Entry 8FRS (electron microscopy, 3.96 A resolution); this record covers chains G and I of the 14 polymer chains in the assembly.

[Chain G (and I)]
Name: Major structural protein
From: Pseudomonas phage vB_PaeM_E217
Notes: chain I of this document is another copy of the same molecule, construct and numbering; everything in this record applies to it too
UniProt: A0A2K8HL59 (A0A2K8HL59_9CAUD); residue numbers follow UniProt; this construct covers 66-382
Chain sequence (317 residues; row label = number of the first residue in the row):
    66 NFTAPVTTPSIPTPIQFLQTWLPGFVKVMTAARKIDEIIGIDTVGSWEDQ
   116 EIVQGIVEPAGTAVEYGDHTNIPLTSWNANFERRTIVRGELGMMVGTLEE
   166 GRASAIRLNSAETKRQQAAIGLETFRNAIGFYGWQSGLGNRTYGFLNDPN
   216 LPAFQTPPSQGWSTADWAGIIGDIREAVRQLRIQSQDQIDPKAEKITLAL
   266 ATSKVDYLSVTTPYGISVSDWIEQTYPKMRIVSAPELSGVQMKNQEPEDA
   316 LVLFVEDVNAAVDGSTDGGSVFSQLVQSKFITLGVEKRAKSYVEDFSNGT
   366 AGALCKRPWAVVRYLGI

[Chain G / chain I interface]
Residue-residue contacts (103; chain G residue first):
  Ile80(G) - Glu116(I)
  Ile80(G) - Arg148(I)
  Leu83(G) - Glu113(I)
  Leu83(G) - Asp114(I)
  Leu83(G) - Gln115(I)  hydrogen bond (backbone-backbone)
  Leu83(G) - Glu116(I)  hydrogen bond (backbone-backbone)
  Gln84(G) - Glu116(I)  hydrogen bond
  Gln84(G) - Arg148(I)
  Thr85(G) - Gly110(I)
  Thr85(G) - Glu116(I)
  Thr85(G) - Ile117(I)
  Thr85(G) - Val118(I)  hydrogen bond (backbone-backbone)
  Trp86(G) - Val118(I)  hydrophobic
  Trp86(G) - Phe146(I)  hydrophobic
  Leu87(G) - Val109(I)  hydrophobic
  Leu87(G) - Ile117(I)  hydrophobic
  Leu87(G) - Val118(I)  hydrogen bond (backbone-backbone)
  Leu87(G) - Gln119(I)
  Gly89(G) - Gln119(I)  hydrogen bond (backbone-side chain)
  Gly89(G) - Thr331(I)
  Phe90(G) - Gln119(I)
  Phe90(G) - Gly120(I)
  Phe90(G) - Val122(I)  hydrophobic
  Phe90(G) - Ser330(I)
  Phe90(G) - Thr331(I)
  Phe90(G) - Asp332(I)
  Val91(G) - Gln119(I)
  Val91(G) - Gly120(I)  hydrogen bond (backbone-backbone)
  Val91(G) - Ile121(I)
  Val91(G) - Val122(I)  hydrogen bond (backbone-backbone)
  Val91(G) - Arg372(I)
  Lys92(G) - Val122(I)
  Lys92(G) - Pro124(I)
  Lys92(G) - Asp328(I)
  Lys92(G) - Gly329(I)
  Val93(G) - Ile121(I)  hydrophobic
  Val93(G) - Glu123(I)
  Val93(G) - Asp328(I)
  Met94(G) - Val323(I)  hydrophobic
  Met94(G) - Asp328(I)
  Met94(G) - Arg372(I)
  Met94(G) - Trp374(I)  hydrophobic
  Ala96(G) - Gln251(I)
  Ala97(G) - Asp252(I)
  Ala97(G) - Gln253(I)
  Arg98(G) - Val327(I)  hydrogen bond (side chain-backbone)
  Lys99(G) - Asp252(I)
  Trp112(G) - Tyr131(I)  hydrophobic
  Arg153(G) - Glu130(I)
  Arg153(G) - Tyr131(I)  hydrogen bond (backbone-backbone)
  Gly154(G) - Glu130(I)
  Gly154(G) - Tyr131(I)
  Glu155(G) - Ala128(I)
  Glu155(G) - Val129(I)
  Glu155(G) - Glu130(I)
  Glu155(G) - Tyr131(I)
  Glu155(G) - Gly132(I)
  Glu155(G) - Thr135(I)
  Glu155(G) - Asn136(I)
  Glu155(G) - Pro138(I)
  Leu156(G) - Thr127(I)
  Leu156(G) - Pro138(I)  hydrophobic
  Gly157(G) - Ile137(I)
  Gly157(G) - Pro138(I)  hydrogen bond (backbone-backbone)
  Gly157(G) - Leu139(I)
  Gly157(G) - Thr140(I)
  Met158(G) - Leu139(I)
  Met158(G) - Thr140(I)
  Met159(G) - Leu139(I)  hydrophobic
  Leu173(G) - Trp142(I)  hydrophobic
  Ser175(G) - Trp142(I)
  Thr178(G) - Trp142(I)  hydrogen bond
  Lys179(G) - Thr140(I)  hydrogen bond (backbone-side chain)
  Gln181(G) - Gly329(I)
  Gln182(G) - Pro124(I)
  Gln182(G) - Ala125(I)
  Gln182(G) - Gly126(I)
  Gln182(G) - Thr140(I)
  Trp199(G) - Glu130(I)
  Thr267(G) - Arg247(I)
  Thr267(G) - Gln251(I)
  Thr267(G) - Asp252(I)  hydrogen bond
  Val270(G) - Arg247(I)
  Asp271(G) - Arg244(I)
  Asp271(G) - Arg247(I)  salt bridge
  Tyr272(G) - Arg244(I)
  Ser274(G) - Arg240(I)  hydrogen bond
  Ser274(G) - Trp286(I)
  Ser274(G) - Thr290(I)
  Thr276(G) - Trp232(I)
  Thr276(G) - Trp286(I)
  Tyr279(G) - Thr277(I)
  Tyr279(G) - Tyr279(I)  hydrophobic
  Tyr279(G) - Ile281(I)
  Gly280(G) - Ile281(I)
  Gly280(G) - Gln289(I)
  Ser282(G) - Gln289(I)
  Ser282(G) - Thr290(I)
  Asp285(G) - Gln289(I)
  Ser298(G) - Asp252(I)  hydrogen bond
  Pro300(G) - Asp252(I)
  Leu348(G) - Tyr131(I)  hydrophobic
  Asp360(G) - Ile137(I)
Interface residues without a listed pair, chain G (59 interface residues in all): Thr95, Val152, Ala168, Ile185, Leu187, Phe190, Val275, Thr277, Pro278, Ile281, Ser284, Ala299, Val358, Ser362
Interface residues without a listed pair, chain I (58 interface residues in all): Ser141, Ile236, Val243, Tyr291, Lys371

[Summary]
59 residues of chain G face 58 of chain I across their interface, with 16 hydrogen bonds and 1 salt bridge.
Polar contacts include Asp271(G)-Arg247(I), Gln84(G)-Glu116(I) and Gly89(G)-Gln119(I).
Both chains are Major structural protein (Pseudomonas phage vB_PaeM_E217). Entry 8FRS (Pseudomonas phage E217
5-fold vertex (capsid and decorating proteins)) was determined by electron microscopy (same publication as
8ENV, 8FUV, 8FVG and 8FVH).
